8ASV - chains F and J of the 10 polymer chains in the assembly; structure by electron microscopy, 4.35 A resolution (low resolution: residue-level contacts below are approximate; hydrogen-bond / salt-bridge calls are withheld).

# Chain F
Protein: Elongator complex protein 6
From: Saccharomyces cerevisiae
UniProtKB: Q04868 (ELP6_YEAST); residue numbers follow UniProt; this construct covers 1-273
Sequence (273 residues; numbered 1 to 273; the number before each row is that of its first residue):
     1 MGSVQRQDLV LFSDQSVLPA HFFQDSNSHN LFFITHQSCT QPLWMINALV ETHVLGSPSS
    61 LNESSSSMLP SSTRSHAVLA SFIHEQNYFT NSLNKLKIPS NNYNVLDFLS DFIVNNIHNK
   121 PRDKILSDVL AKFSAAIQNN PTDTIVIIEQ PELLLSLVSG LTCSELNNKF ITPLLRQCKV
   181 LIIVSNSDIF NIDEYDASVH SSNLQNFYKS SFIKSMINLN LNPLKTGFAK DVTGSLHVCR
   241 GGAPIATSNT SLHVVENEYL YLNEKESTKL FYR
Unresolved in the structure: 1-4
From the paper describing this entry:
  - mutagenesis - T226A/F228A/K230A: decreased catalytic activity

# Chain J
Protein: Elongator complex protein 4
From: Saccharomyces cerevisiae
UniProtKB: Q02884 (ELP4_YEAST); residues 1-456 here = UniProt positions 1-456
Sequence (456 residues; each row starts with the number of its first residue):
     1 MSFRKRGEIL NDRGSGLRGP LLRGPPRTSS TPLRTGNRRA PGNVPLSDTT ARLKKLNIAD
    61 ESKTKMGLDS SHVGVRPSPA TSQPTTSTGS ADLDSILGHM GLPLGNSVLV EEQSTTEFHS
   121 ILGKLFAAQG IVHNRISDSS ADKTRNGDTH VIVLSLNQMF AKELPGIYKG SRKQMKKNLI
   181 SEEESKVTVQ NLNETQRSTP SRYKDLKIAW KYKLADEKRL GSPDRDDIQQ NSEYKDYNHQ
   241 FDITTRLMPA PIASELTFIA PTQPVSTILS QIEQTIKRND KKLIRIVIPS LLHPAMYPPK
   301 MFESSEIIGL MHGVRSLVKK YYERVVLFAS ISIDIITPPL LVLLRNMFDS VINLEPFNQE
   361 MTEFLERVYK SQPGKIQHGL VHILKLPVFT DRGEMRVLKS EWAFKNGRKK FEIEQWGIPV
   421 DDAEGSAASE QSHSHSHSDE ISHNIPAKKT KISLDY
Unresolved in the structure: 1-66, 420-456
Curated features (UniProtKB/Swiss-Prot):
  - modified residue: R13 (Omega-N-methylarginine), S222 (Phosphoserine)
From the paper describing this entry:
  - mutagenesis - Y369A/S371A, Q372A/K375A, E401A: unchanged catalytic activity

# How chain F and chain J interact
Pairs across the interface (27; chain F residue first):
  C39(F) with L384(J); V397(J)
  Q41(F) with D391(J)
  F82(F) with H312(J)
  I83(F) with R315(J); M347(J)
  E85(F) with K319(J)
  Y88(F) with D391(J)
  L109(F) with H312(J); S316(J)
  I113(F) with G309(J); H312(J)
  H118(F) with S266(J)
  S156(F) with S304(J); S305(J)
  L157(F) with I308(J)
  D188(F) with V342(J); L343(J)
  I189(F) with L343(J)
  I192(F) with P338(J); V342(J)
  Y195(F) with P339(J)
  T233(F) with G393(J)
  N263(F) with R392(J); G393(J)
  E264(F) with E394(J)
  E266(F) with R392(J)
Other interface residues (no listed pair), chain F (27 interface residues in all): F108, V114, Q150, N186, A197, F228, Y261, K265
Other interface residues (no listed pair), chain J (23 interface residues in all): L269, N346, M395

# Overview
Chain F and chain J form an interface of 27 and 23 residues respectively. The paper reports that
T226A/F228A/K230A of chain F reduce catalytic activity; Y369A/S371A, Q372A/K375A and E401A of chain J leave
catalytic activity unchanged.
Chain F is Elongator complex protein 6 and chain J is Elongator complex protein 4, both from Saccharomyces
cerevisiae; the structure, Cryo-EM structure of yeast Elongator complex, was determined by electron microscopy
together with 8ASW, 8AT6 and 8AVG from the same study.
